Entry 4V0L (X-ray diffraction, 2.20 A resolution); this record covers chain A.

# Chain A
Name: Arf-like small gtpase
Organism: Chlamydomonas reinhardtii
Notes: fragment: gtpase, residues 16-180
Reference sequence: A8JF99 (A8JF99_CHLRE); residues 16-180 here = UniProt positions 16-180
Chain sequence (169 residues; row label = number of the first residue in the row):
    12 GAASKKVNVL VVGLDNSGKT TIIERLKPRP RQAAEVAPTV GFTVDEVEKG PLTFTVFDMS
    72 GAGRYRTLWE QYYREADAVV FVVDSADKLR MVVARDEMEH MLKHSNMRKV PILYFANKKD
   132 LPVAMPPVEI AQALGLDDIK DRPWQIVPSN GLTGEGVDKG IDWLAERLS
Not modelled in the structure: 12
Construct notes: expression tag (12-15)
Metal / ion sites: Mg2+: Thr31, Thr50 (together with GTP)
Ligand contacts: GTP (guanosine-5'-triphosphate): Leu25, Asp26, Asn27, Ser28, Gly29, Lys30, Thr31, Thr32, Val47, Ala48, Pro49, Thr50, Met70, Ser71, Gly72, Ala73, Asn128, Lys129, Asp131, Leu132, Ser160, Asn161, Gly162, Leu163
From the paper describing this entry:
  - mutagenesis - E108A: abolished localization to BBSome

# Summary
Chain A binds GTP. Thr31 and Thr50 coordinate Mg2+. The paper reports that E108A abolishes localization to
BBSome.
Chain A is Arf-like small gtpase (Chlamydomonas reinhardtii); the structure, Crystal structure of the CrARL6DN
in the GTP bound form, was determined by X-ray diffraction, deposited together with 4V0K, 4V0M, 4V0N and 4V0O.
